Entry 4WZM (X-ray diffraction, 2.52 A resolution); this record covers chains A and C of the 3 polymer chains in the assembly.

# Chain A
Name: RNA dependent RNA polymerase
Source organism: Foot-and-mouth disease virus
Notes: EC 2.7.7.48
UniProt: P03311 (POLG_FMDVS); residues 1-470 here correspond to UniProt positions 1858-2327 (UniProt number = residue number + 1857)
Amino-acid sequence (481 residues; each row starts with the number of its first residue):
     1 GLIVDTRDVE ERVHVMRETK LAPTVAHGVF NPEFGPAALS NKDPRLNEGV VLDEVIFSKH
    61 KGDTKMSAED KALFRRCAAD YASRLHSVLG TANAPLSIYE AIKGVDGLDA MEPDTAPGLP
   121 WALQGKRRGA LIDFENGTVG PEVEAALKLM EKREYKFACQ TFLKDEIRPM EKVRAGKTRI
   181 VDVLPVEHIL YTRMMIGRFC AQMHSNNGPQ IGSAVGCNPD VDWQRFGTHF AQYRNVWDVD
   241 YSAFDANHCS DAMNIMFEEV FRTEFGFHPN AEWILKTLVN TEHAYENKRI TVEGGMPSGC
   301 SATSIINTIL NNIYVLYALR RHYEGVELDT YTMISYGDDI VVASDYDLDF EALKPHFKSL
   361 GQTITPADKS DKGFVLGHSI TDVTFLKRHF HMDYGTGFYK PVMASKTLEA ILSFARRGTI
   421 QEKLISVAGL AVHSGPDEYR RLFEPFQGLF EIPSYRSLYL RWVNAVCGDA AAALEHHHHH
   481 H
Not modelled in the structure: 476-481
Sequence notes: engineered mutation Glu18 (Lys1875 in P03311); expression tag (471-481)
Bound ions: Mn2+: Asp63, Thr64
Swiss-Prot annotation at these positions:
  - motif: Met16, Arg17, Thr19 to Thr24 (Nuclear localization signal)
  - active site: Asp338 (For RdRp activity)
Reported in the primary citation:
  - conformationally variable residues (side-chain flip): Met16, Arg17
  - contacts within the chain: Arg17-Ser40, Arg17-Asn41, Arg17-Asp53, Arg17-Tyr285, Arg17-Glu286
  - binding site for RNA template: Met16, Glu18, Phe162, Lys164
  - mutagenesis - K18E: decreased binding to RNA
  - mutagenesis - K18E (4- to 5-fold): decreased catalytic activity
  - mutagenesis - K18E: increased catalytic activity on nucleotide analogue

# Chain C
Molecule: RNA primer
Sequence (7 nucleotides; each row starts with the number of its first residue):
   914 UGGGCCC

# Interface between chain A and chain C
Pairs across the interface (24; chain A residue first):
  Pro113(A) - U914(C)  phosphate contact
  Ser304(A) - C920(C)  base contact
  Tyr336(A) - C920(C)  hydrogen bond to the sugar
  Gly337(A) - C920(C)  sugar contact
  Asp338(A) - C920(C)  phosphate contact
  Asp339(A) - C920(C)  hydrogen bond to the phosphate
  Leu386(A) - C919(C)  sugar contact
  Leu386(A) - C920(C)  sugar contact
  Lys387(A) - C919(C)  phosphate contact
  Lys387(A) - C920(C)  salt bridge to the phosphate
  Arg388(A) - C918(C)  sugar contact
  Arg388(A) - C919(C)  sugar contact
  Ile411(A) - C918(C)  sugar contact
  Ile411(A) - C919(C)  phosphate contact
  Arg416(A) - G917(C)  salt bridge to the phosphate
  Thr419(A) - G916(C)  phosphate contact
  Thr419(A) - G917(C)  phosphate contact
  Glu422(A) - G915(C)  base contact
  Glu422(A) - G916(C)  sugar contact
  Lys423(A) - G917(C)  phosphate contact
  Lys423(A) - C918(C)  salt bridge to the phosphate
  Ser426(A) - G917(C)  hydrogen bond to the sugar
  Val427(A) - G917(C)  sugar contact
  Leu430(A) - C918(C)  sugar contact
Also at the interface, not in a pair above, chain A (21 interface residues in all): Asp114, Lys164, Met403, Thr407

# In short
The interface between chain A and chain C involves 21 residues on one side and 7 on the other, with 3 hydrogen
bonds and 3 salt bridges. Polar pairs include Tyr336(A)-C920(C), Ser426(A)-G917(C) and Asp339(A)-C920(C). From
the paper: a binding site for RNA template at Met16(A), Glu18(A) and Phe162(A) among others; K18E of chain A
reduces binding to RNA.
Here chain A is RNA dependent RNA polymerase (Foot-and-mouth disease virus) and chain C is RNA primer. Entry
4WZM (Mutant K18E of RNA dependent RNA polymerase from Foot-and-Mouth Disease Virus complexed with RNA) was
determined by X-ray diffraction (same publication as 4WYL, 4WYW, 4WZQ and 4X2B).
